PDB entry 3GRW | X-ray diffraction, 2.10 A resolution | chains A and H of the 3 polymer chains in the assembly

[Chain A]
Protein: Fibroblast growth factor receptor 3
Source organism: Homo sapiens
Notes: fragment: domains 2 and 3
UniProt: Q8NI16 (Q8NI16_HUMAN); residues 143-374 here correspond to UniProt positions 106-337 (UniProt number = residue number - 37)
Chain sequence (241 residues; row label = number of the first residue in the row):
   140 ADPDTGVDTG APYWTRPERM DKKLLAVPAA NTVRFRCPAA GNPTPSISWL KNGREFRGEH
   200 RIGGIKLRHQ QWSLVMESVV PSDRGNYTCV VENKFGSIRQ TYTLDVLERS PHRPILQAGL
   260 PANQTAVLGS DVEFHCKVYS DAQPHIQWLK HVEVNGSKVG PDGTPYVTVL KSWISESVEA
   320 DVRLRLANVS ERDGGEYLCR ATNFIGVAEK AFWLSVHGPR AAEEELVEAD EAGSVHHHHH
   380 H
Not modelled in the structure: 140-149, 356-380
Cystine bridges: Cys176-Cys228, Cys275-Cys338
Modified residues: Asn225 (glycosylation site)
Construct notes: expression tag (140-142, 375-380)

[Chain H]
Protein: Fab heavy chain
Source organism: Homo sapiens
Notes: antibody fragment or engineered binder
Chain sequence (235 residues; each row starts with the number of its first residue; a row labelled like 82A-82C holds insertion residues (82A, then the next letters in order)):
     1 EVQLVESGGG LVQPGGSLRL SCAASGFTFT STGISWVRQA PGKGLEWVGR IY
   52A P
    53 TNGSTNYADS VKGRFTISAD TSKNTAYLQM
82A-82C NSL
    83 RAEDTAVYYC ARTYGIYD
100A-100J LYVDYTEYVM
   101 DYWGQGTLVT VSSASTKGPS VFPLAPSSKS TSGGTAALGC LVKDYFPEPV TVSWNSGALT
   161 SGVHTFPAVL QSSGLYSLSS VVTVPSSSLG TQTYICNVNH KPSNTKVDKK VEPKSCDKTH
   221 T
Not modelled in the structure: 217-221
Cystine bridges: Cys22-Cys92, Cys140-Cys196

[Interface between chain A and chain H]
Pairs across the interface (51):
  Arg155(A) - Tyr100B(H)  hydrogen bond
  Arg158(A) - Tyr100B(H)  hydrogen bond (side chain-backbone)
  Arg158(A) - Val100C(H)
  Arg158(A) - Asp100D(H)  salt bridge
  Met159(A) - Tyr100B(H)  hydrophobic
  Lys161(A) - Leu100A(H)
  Lys162(A) - Leu100A(H)
  Leu163(A) - Leu100A(H)
  Leu164(A) - Tyr99(H)
  Leu164(A) - Leu100A(H)  hydrophobic
  Val166(A) - Tyr99(H)  hydrophobic
  Pro167(A) - Ser31(H)
  Pro167(A) - Tyr99(H)
  Ala168(A) - Ser31(H)  hydrogen bond (backbone-side chain)
  Ala169(A) - Thr28(H)
  Ala169(A) - Thr32(H)
  Asn170(A) - Ser31(H)  hydrogen bond (side chain-backbone)
  Asn170(A) - Tyr52(H)  hydrogen bond
  Asn170(A) - Tyr96(H)
  Asn170(A) - Gly97(H)  hydrogen bond (side chain-backbone)
  Asn170(A) - Tyr99(H)
  Thr171(A) - Tyr96(H)
  Thr171(A) - Gly97(H)  hydrogen bond (backbone-backbone)
  Thr171(A) - Ile98(H)
  Thr171(A) - Tyr99(H)  hydrogen bond (backbone-backbone)
  Val172(A) - Tyr99(H)
  Arg173(A) - Tyr99(H)  hydrogen bond (backbone-backbone)
  Arg173(A) - Asp100(H)
  Arg175(A) - Asp100(H)  salt bridge
  Arg175(A) - Tyr100B(H)
  Arg175(A) - Val100C(H)
  Pro177(A) - Tyr100B(H)
  Tyr241(A) - Leu100A(H)  hydrophobic
  Arg248(A) - Thr30(H)
  Tyr278(A) - Ser74(H)
  Ser279(A) - Phe27(H)
  Asp280(A) - Phe27(H)
  Ala281(A) - Phe27(H)
  Gln282(A) - Phe27(H)
  Pro283(A) - Phe27(H)
  Ser314(A) - Phe27(H)
  Glu315(A) - Ser25(H)
  Glu315(A) - Gly26(H)  hydrogen bond (backbone-backbone)
  Glu315(A) - Phe27(H)
  Ser316(A) - Ser25(H)
  Ser316(A) - Phe27(H)
  Val317(A) - Gly26(H)
  Val317(A) - Phe27(H)  hydrophobic
  Val317(A) - Asn76(H)
  Glu318(A) - Ser74(H)
  Glu318(A) - Lys75(H)
Interface residues without a listed pair, chain A (32 interface residues in all): Thr154, Ala165
Interface residues without a listed pair, chain H (24 interface residues in all): Glu1, Gln3, Ala24, Tyr100E

[In short]
The interface between chain A and chain H involves 32 residues on one side and 24 on the other; the contacts
include 10 hydrogen bonds and 2 salt bridges. Among the polar pairs are Arg158(A)-Asp100D(H),
Arg175(A)-Asp100(H) and Arg155(A)-Tyr100B(H). Covalently linked N-acetylglucosamine: at Asn225(A).
Chain A is Fibroblast growth factor receptor 3 and chain H is Fab heavy chain, both from Homo sapiens; the
structure, FGFR3 in complex with a Fab, was determined by X-ray diffraction.
